PDB entry 6RDC | electron microscopy, 3.20 A resolution | chains 2 and 7 of the 31 polymer chains in the assembly

[Chain 2]
Molecule: ASA-2: Polytomella F-ATP synthase associated subunit 2
From: Polytomella sp. Pringsheim 198.80
Chain sequence (441 residues; numbered 5 to 445; the number before each row is that of its first residue):
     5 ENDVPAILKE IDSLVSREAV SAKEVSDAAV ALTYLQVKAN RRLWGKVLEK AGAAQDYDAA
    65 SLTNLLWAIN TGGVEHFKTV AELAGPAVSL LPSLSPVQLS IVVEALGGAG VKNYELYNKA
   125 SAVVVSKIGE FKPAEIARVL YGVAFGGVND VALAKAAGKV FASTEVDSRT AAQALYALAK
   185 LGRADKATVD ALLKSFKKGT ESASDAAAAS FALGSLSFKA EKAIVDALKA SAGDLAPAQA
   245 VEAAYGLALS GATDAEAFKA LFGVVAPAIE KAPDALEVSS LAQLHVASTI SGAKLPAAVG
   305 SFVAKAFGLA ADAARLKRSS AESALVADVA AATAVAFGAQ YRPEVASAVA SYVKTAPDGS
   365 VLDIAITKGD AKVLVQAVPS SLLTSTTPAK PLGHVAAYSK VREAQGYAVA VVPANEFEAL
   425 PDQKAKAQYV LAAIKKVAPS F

[Chain 7]
Molecule: Mitochondrial ATP synthase associated protein ASA7
From: Polytomella sp. Pringsheim 198.80
Reference sequence: D8V7I2 (D8V7I2_9CHLO); numbering as in UniProt (aligned over 1-190)
Chain sequence (190 residues; row label = number of the first residue in the row):
     1 MSSVRAGVEA GRRDLTTFTF SGLQDAPVAA LSGSIKLNVA AKAGKAEVTV AAGAAKAATQ
    61 VSAAALRKLS GSKISLAEVA RISVLHSSIQ NYLLSLSNER YQLLSQWPDF TTMYGKDFYY
   121 RAHPEDLKKF YDAADEYYKL YETVTEFDSL SALASQVVPN YAARRRSTVH PAIGSTVADG
   181 AFTNFLLSKQ
Unresolved in the structure: 1-14

[Chain 2 / chain 7 interface]
Pairs across the interface - 104 pairs, chain 2 then chain 7:
  Glu-5(2) / Lys-56(7)
  Asn-6(2) / Lys-56(7)
  Asn-6(2) / Ala-57(7)
  Asn-6(2) / Ala-58(7)  hydrogen bond (side chain-backbone)
  Asp-7(2) / Lys-56(7)
  Ala-10(2) / Ala-55(7)
  Ile-11(2) / Val-50(7)
  Ile-11(2) / Ala-52(7)  hydrophobic
  Ile-11(2) / Ala-55(7)  hydrophobic
  Ile-11(2) / Ala-57(7)  hydrophobic
  Glu-14(2) / Ala-52(7)
  Glu-14(2) / Gly-53(7)
  Glu-14(2) / Ala-54(7)  hydrogen bond (side chain-backbone)
  Ile-15(2) / Ile-35(7)  hydrophobic
  Leu-18(2) / Ser-34(7)
  Leu-18(2) / Ile-35(7)  hydrophobic
  Arg-21(2) / Ser-34(7)  hydrogen bond
  Lys-27(2) / Leu-31(7)
  Glu-28(2) / Ser-32(7)
  Glu-28(2) / Ser-34(7)
  Asp-31(2) / Ala-30(7)
  Asp-31(2) / Leu-31(7)  hydrogen bond (side chain-backbone)
  Asp-31(2) / Ser-32(7)  hydrogen bond (side chain-backbone)
  Asp-31(2) / Ile-35(7)
  Val-34(2) / Pro-27(7)  hydrophobic
  Val-34(2) / Leu-37(7)  hydrophobic
  Ala-35(2) / Ile-35(7)  hydrophobic
  Thr-37(2) / Leu-66(7)
  Thr-37(2) / Leu-69(7)
  Tyr-38(2) / Ala-26(7)
  Tyr-38(2) / Pro-27(7)  hydrogen bond (side chain-backbone)
  Tyr-38(2) / Val-48(7)  hydrophobic
  Tyr-38(2) / Val-61(7)
  Leu-39(2) / Val-50(7)  hydrophobic
  Gln-40(2) / Val-61(7)
  Gln-40(2) / Ala-65(7)  hydrogen bond (side chain-backbone)
  Gln-40(2) / Leu-69(7)
  Lys-42(2) / Leu-69(7)  hydrogen bond (side chain-backbone)
  Lys-42(2) / Ser-72(7)  hydrogen bond (side chain-backbone)
  Lys-42(2) / Ile-74(7)
  Arg-45(2) / Ile-74(7)  hydrogen bond (side chain-backbone)
  Arg-45(2) / Ser-75(7)  hydrogen bond (side chain-backbone)
  Arg-45(2) / Leu-76(7)
  Trp-48(2) / Leu-76(7)
  Gly-49(2) / Leu-76(7)
  Leu-52(2) / Leu-76(7)  hydrophobic
  Ala-64(2) / Leu-31(7)  hydrophobic
  Ser-65(2) / Leu-31(7)
  Asn-68(2) / Pro-27(7)
  Trp-71(2) / Gly-22(7)
  Trp-71(2) / Leu-23(7)
  Trp-71(2) / Ala-26(7)  hydrophobic
  Trp-71(2) / Pro-27(7)
  Asn-74(2) / Leu-15(7)
  Asn-74(2) / Thr-19(7)
  Asn-74(2) / Ser-21(7)  hydrogen bond
  Thr-75(2) / Ser-21(7)
  Thr-75(2) / Leu-69(7)
  Thr-75(2) / Ser-70(7)
  Gly-76(2) / Leu-69(7)
  Gly-77(2) / Ser-70(7)
  Gly-77(2) / Lys-73(7)
  Gly-77(2) / Ile-74(7)  hydrogen bond (backbone-backbone)
  Val-78(2) / Leu-15(7)
  Val-78(2) / Ile-74(7)  hydrophobic
  Val-78(2) / Leu-76(7)  hydrophobic
  Glu-79(2) / Leu-15(7)  hydrogen bond (side chain-backbone)
  Glu-79(2) / Lys-73(7)
  Glu-79(2) / Ser-75(7)
  Glu-79(2) / Leu-76(7)  hydrogen bond (backbone-backbone)
  His-80(2) / Leu-76(7)
  His-80(2) / Glu-78(7)  salt bridge
  Lys-82(2) / Glu-78(7)
  Val-101(2) / Asp-25(7)
  Glu-108(2) / Phe-20(7)
  Glu-108(2) / Ser-21(7)  hydrogen bond
  Gly-112(2) / Leu-15(7)
  Gly-112(2) / Thr-16(7)  hydrogen bond (backbone-backbone)
  Glu-139(2) / Asp-25(7)
  Arg-142(2) / Gln-24(7)  hydrogen bond (side chain-backbone)
  Arg-142(2) / Asp-25(7)  salt bridge
  Tyr-145(2) / Thr-16(7)  hydrogen bond
  Tyr-145(2) / Phe-18(7)  hydrogen bond (side chain-backbone)
  Tyr-145(2) / Phe-20(7)  hydrophobic
  Phe-149(2) / Thr-16(7)
  Arg-173(2) / Phe-20(7)
  Arg-173(2) / Gln-24(7)
  Arg-173(2) / Arg-67(7)
  Ala-176(2) / Phe-20(7)
  Gln-177(2) / Phe-20(7)
  Tyr-180(2) / Thr-17(7)  hydrogen bond
  Tyr-180(2) / Phe-18(7)
  Ser-206(2) / Arg-67(7)
  Ser-208(2) / Phe-18(7)
  Ser-208(2) / Arg-67(7)
  Asp-209(2) / Arg-67(7)  salt bridge
  Ala-211(2) / Phe-18(7)  hydrophobic
  Ala-212(2) / Phe-20(7)  hydrophobic
  Asp-238(2) / Lys-68(7)
  Ala-240(2) / Gly-71(7)
  Gln-243(2) / Thr-17(7)
  Gln-243(2) / Phe-18(7)
  Gln-243(2) / Gly-71(7)
  Glu-246(2) / Phe-18(7)
Also at the interface, not in a pair above, chain 2 (60 interface residues in all): Ala-32, Ala-113, Phe-215, Gly-237, Ala-242
Also at the interface, not in a pair above, chain 7 (45 interface residues in all): Ala-29, Val-39, Ala-51

[Summary]
The interface between chain 2 and chain 7 involves 60 residues on one side and 45 on the other, with 21
hydrogen bonds and 3 salt bridges. Polar pairs include His-80(2)/Glu-78(7), Arg-142(2)/Asp-25(7) and
Asp-209(2)/Arg-67(7).
Here chain 2 is ASA-2: Polytomella F-ATP synthase associated subunit 2 and chain 7 is Mitochondrial ATP
synthase associated protein ASA7, both from Polytomella sp. Pringsheim 198.80. Entry 6RDC (CryoEM structure of
Polytomella F-ATP synthase, Primary rotary state 2, composite map) was determined by electron microscopy (same
publication as 6RD4, 6RD5, 6RD6, 6RD7, 6RD8, 6RD9 and 46 further entries).
